PDB entry 2P6S | X-ray diffraction, 2.80 A resolution | chains F and H of the 8 polymer chains in the assembly

[Chain F (and H)]
Molecule: Transcriptional regulator, LRP/AsnC family
From: Neisseria meningitidis
Notes: chain H of this document is another copy of the same molecule, construct and numbering; everything in this record applies to it too
Reference sequence: Q9K0L9 (Q9K0L9_NEIMB); residues 1-160 here correspond to UniProt positions 28-187 (UniProt number = residue number + 27)
Amino-acid sequence (162 residues; each row starts with the number of its first residue; numbers below 1 keep their minus sign (Gly-1 is residue -1)):
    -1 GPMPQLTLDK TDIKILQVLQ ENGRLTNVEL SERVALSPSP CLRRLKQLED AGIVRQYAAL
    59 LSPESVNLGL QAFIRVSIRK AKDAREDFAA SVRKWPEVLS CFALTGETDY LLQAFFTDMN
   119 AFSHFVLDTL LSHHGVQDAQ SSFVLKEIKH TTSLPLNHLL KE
Disordered / not traced: -1 to 4, 159-160
Differences from the reference sequence: cloning artifact (-1 to 0); modified residue (1, 117)
Modified positions: Mse1 (selenomethionine); Mse117 (selenomethionine; parent Met)
Metal / ion sites: Ca2+ site 1: Glu105 (shared with Asp136(H) of chain H); Ca2+ site 2: Asn118 (shared with 1 residue of chain C); Ca2+ site 3: Asp136 (shared with 1 residue of chain D)
Ligand contacts:
  - methionine (MET), molecule 1: Arg83, Ala101, Leu102, Thr103, Gly104, Thr106, Asp107, Tyr108
  - methionine (MET), molecule 2: Phe120, Val124, Leu125, Leu129, Ala137, Gln138, Ser139

[Interface between chain F and chain H]
Pairs across the interface (10; chain F residue first):
  Lys78(F) - Leu129(H)  hydrogen bond (side chain-backbone)
  Lys78(F) - His131(H)
  Lys78(F) - His132(H)
  Lys78(F) - Val134(H)  hydrogen bond (side chain-backbone)
  Arg83(F) - Leu129(H)
  Thr103(F) - Ser139(H)
  Thr103(F) - Phe141(H)
  Gly104(F) - Ala137(H)
  Gly104(F) - Gln138(H)
  Glu105(F) - Gln138(H)
Also at the interface, not in a pair above, chain F (6 interface residues in all): Asp107
Also at the interface, not in a pair above, chain H (12 interface residues in all): Phe120, Leu125, Ser130, Asp136

[Summary]
6 residues of chain F and 12 residues of chain H are in contact; the contacts include 2 hydrogen bonds. Polar
pairs include Lys78(F)-Leu129(H) and Lys78(F)-Val134(H). Chain F binds methionine.
Both chains are Transcriptional regulator, LRP/AsnC family (Neisseria meningitidis). Entry 2P6S (Crystal
Structure of Transcriptional Regulator NMB0573/L-Met Complex from Neisseria Meningitidis) was determined by
X-ray diffraction together with 2P5V and 2P6T from the same study.
